Entry 2AIN (solution NMR); this record covers chains A and B.

Chain A:
Molecule: Afadin
Organism: Homo sapiens
Notes: fragment: AF-6 PDZ domain
UniProtKB: P55196 (AFAD_HUMAN); aligned to UniProt positions 987-1078 over residues 2-93 (the alignment contains insertions or deletions, so no single offset holds)
Amino-acid sequence (93 residues; row label = number of the first residue in the row):
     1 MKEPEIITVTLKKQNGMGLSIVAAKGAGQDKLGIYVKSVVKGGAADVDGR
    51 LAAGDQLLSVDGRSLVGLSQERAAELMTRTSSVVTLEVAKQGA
Differences from the reference sequence: initiating methionine (1)
From the paper describing this entry:
  - conformationally variable residues (side-chain flip): M17, L19, V22, A23, Q70, M77
  - specificity-determining residues: Q70

Chain B:
Molecule: 6-mer peptide from Breakpoint cluster region protein
Notes: EC 2.7.1.-; fragment: C-terminal peptide
UniProtKB: P11274 (BCR_HUMAN); residues 99-104 here correspond to UniProt positions 1266-1271 (UniProt number = residue number + 1167)
Amino-acid sequence (6 residues; each row starts with the number of its first residue):
    99 LFSTEV

Chain A / chain B interface:
Residue-residue contacts (21; chain A residue first):
  M17(A) - V104(B)
  G18(A) - V104(B)
  L19(A) - T102(B)
  L19(A) - E103(B)
  L19(A) - V104(B)
  S20(A) - T102(B)
  I21(A) - F100(B)
  I21(A) - S101(B)
  I21(A) - T102(B)
  V22(A) - L99(B)
  V22(A) - F100(B)
  V22(A) - S101(B)
  A23(A) - L99(B)
  A23(A) - F100(B)
  K37(A) - S101(B)
  V40(A) - E103(B)
  Q70(A) - F100(B)
  A74(A) - T102(B)
  A74(A) - V104(B)
  M77(A) - V104(B)
  T78(A) - V104(B)
Also at the interface, not in a pair above, chain A (14 interface residues in all): A24
Interface features reported in the paper:
  - pairs named by the authors: M17(A)-V104(B) (hydrophobic contact), G18(A)-V104(B) (hydrogen bond), L19(A)-V104(B) (hydrogen bond), I21(A)-T102(B) (hydrophobic contact), V22(A)-S101(B), V22(A)-F100(B) (hydrophobic contact), K37(A)-S101(B), Q70(A)-T102(B) (hydrophobic contact), A74(A)-V104(B) (hydrophobic contact), A74(A)-T102(B) (hydrophobic contact), M77(A)-V104(B) (hydrophobic contact)
  - interface residues, chain A: M17(A), G18(A), L19(A), S20(A), I21(A), V22(A), K37(A), Q70(A), A74(A), M77(A)

Summary:
Chain A and chain B form an interface of 14 and 6 residues respectively. The authors report hydrophobic
contacts between M17(A) and V104(B), I21(A) and T102(B) and V22(A) and F100(B) among others; hydrogen bonds
between G18(A) and V104(B) and L19(A) and V104(B); contacts between V22(A) and S101(B) and K37(A) and S101(B).
From the paper: interface residues M17(A), G18(A) and L19(A) among others; the specificity determinant Q70(A).
Here chain A is Afadin (Homo sapiens) and chain B is a 6-mer peptide from Breakpoint cluster region protein.
Entry 2AIN (Solution structure of the AF-6 PDZ domain complexed with the C-terminal peptide from the Bcr
protein) was determined by solution NMR.
